1GVQ - chain A; structure by X-ray diffraction, 2.00 A resolution.

# Chain A
Protein: Pentaerythritol tetranitrate reductase
Source organism: Enterobacter cloacae
Reference sequence: P71278 (P71278_ENTCL); residues 1-364 here correspond to UniProt positions 2-365 (UniProt number = residue number + 1)
Amino-acid sequence (364 residues; numbered 1 to 364; the number before each row is that of its first residue):
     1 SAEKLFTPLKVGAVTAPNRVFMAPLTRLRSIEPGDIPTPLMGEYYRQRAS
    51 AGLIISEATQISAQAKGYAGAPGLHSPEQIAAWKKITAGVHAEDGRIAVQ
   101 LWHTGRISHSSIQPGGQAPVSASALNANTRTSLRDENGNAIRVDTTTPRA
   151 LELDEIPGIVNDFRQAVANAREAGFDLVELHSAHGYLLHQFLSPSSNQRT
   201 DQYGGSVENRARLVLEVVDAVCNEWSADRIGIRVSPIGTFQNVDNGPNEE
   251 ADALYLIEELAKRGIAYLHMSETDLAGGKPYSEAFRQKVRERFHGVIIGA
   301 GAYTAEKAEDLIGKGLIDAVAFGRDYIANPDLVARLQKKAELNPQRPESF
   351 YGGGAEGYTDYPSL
Disordered / not traced: 1-2
Residues lining bound ligands:
  - cyclohex-2-en-1-one (A2Q): T26, Y68, W102, H181, H184, Y186, Q241, Y351
  - FMN (flavin mononucleotide): A23, P24, L25, T26, E57, A58, Q100, H181, H184, R233, S271, L275, A300, G301, A302, A321, F322, G323, R324, I327, F350, Y351

# Overview
Chain A binds flavin mononucleotide and cyclohex-2-en-1-one.
Chain A is Pentaerythritol tetranitrate reductase (Enterobacter cloacae); the structure, Structure of
pentaerythritol tetranitrate reductase and complexed with 2-cyclohexenone, was determined by X-ray diffraction
together with 1GVR, 1GVS and 1GVO from the same study.
